5MV0 - chains A and C; structure by X-ray diffraction, 1.93 A resolution.

# Chain A (and C)
Name: L protein
Source organism: CAS virus
Notes: fragment: N-terminus; chain C of this document is another copy of the same molecule, construct and numbering; everything in this record applies to it too
UniProtKB: J7HBG8 (J7HBG8_9VIRU); residues 1-205 here = UniProt positions 1-205
Chain sequence (207 residues; each row starts with the number of its first residue; numbers below 1 keep their minus sign (Gly-1 is residue -1)):
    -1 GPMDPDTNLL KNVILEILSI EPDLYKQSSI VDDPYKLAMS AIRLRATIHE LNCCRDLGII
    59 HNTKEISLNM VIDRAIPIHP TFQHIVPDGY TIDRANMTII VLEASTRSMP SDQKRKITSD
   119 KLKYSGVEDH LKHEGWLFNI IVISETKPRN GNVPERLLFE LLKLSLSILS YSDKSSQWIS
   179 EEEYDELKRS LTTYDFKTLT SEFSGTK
Disordered / not traced: -1, 200-205 (chain C: -1 to 0, 194-205)
Differences from the reference sequence: expression tag (-1 to 0)

# Chain A / chain C interface
Pairs across the interface (53):
  Tyr23(A) with Asp31(C), hydrogen bond; Lys34(C), hydrogen bond (backbone-side chain); Trp176(C), hydrophobic
  Lys24(A) with Gln175(C), hydrogen bond; Trp176(C)
  Ser26(A) with Lys34(C), hydrogen bond (backbone-side chain)
  Asp31(A) with Tyr23(C), hydrogen bond
  Lys34(A) with Tyr23(C), hydrogen bond (side chain-backbone); Lys24(C); Ser26(C), hydrogen bond (side chain-backbone)
  Lys62(A) with Ser174(C), hydrogen bond (side chain-backbone); Ile177(C); Ser178(C)
  Ile64(A) with Ser178(C)
  Asn67(A) with Ser117(C)
  Met68(A) with Glu180(C)
  Arg72(A) with Glu180(C), salt bridge
  Thr79(A) with Arg113(C); Ser117(C); Leu120(C)
  Phe80(A) with Ser117(C); Leu120(C)
  Gln81(A) with Ser117(C); Leu120(C); Lys121(C)
  His82(A) with Lys114(C), hydrogen bond; Ser117(C), hydrogen bond (backbone-backbone); Asp118(C); Lys121(C)
  Arg113(A) with Thr79(C)
  Lys114(A) with His82(C), hydrogen bond
  Thr116(A) with Thr79(C)
  Ser117(A) with Asn67(C); Thr79(C); Phe80(C); Gln81(C); His82(C), hydrogen bond (backbone-backbone)
  Asp118(A) with His82(C)
  Leu120(A) with Thr79(C); Phe80(C); Gln81(C)
  Lys121(A) with Gln81(C); His82(C)
  Ser174(A) with Lys62(C), hydrogen bond (backbone-side chain)
  Gln175(A) with Lys24(C)
  Trp176(A) with Tyr23(C), hydrophobic; Lys24(C)
  Ile177(A) with Lys62(C)
  Ser178(A) with Lys62(C); Ile64(C); Met68(C)
  Glu180(A) with Met68(C); Arg72(C), salt bridge
Also at the interface, not in a pair above, chain A (31 interface residues in all): Ser27, Arg41, Asp71, Glu181
Also at the interface, not in a pair above, chain C (29 interface residues in all): Glu63, Thr116, Lys172

# Summary
31 residues of chain A and 29 residues of chain C are in contact, with 13 hydrogen bonds and 2 salt bridges.
Polar pairs include Arg72(A)-Glu180(C), Tyr23(A)-Asp31(C) and Tyr23(A)-Lys34(C).
Both chains are L protein (CAS virus). Entry 5MV0 (Structure of an N-terminal domain of a reptarenavirus L
protein) was determined by X-ray diffraction (same publication as 5MUY and 5MUZ).
